PDB entry 4FTG | X-ray diffraction, 2.51 A resolution | chains A and E of the 5 polymer chains in the assembly

# Chain A
Protein: Protein S100-A10
Source organism: Homo sapiens
UniProtKB: P60903 (S10AA_HUMAN); residues 1-96 here correspond to UniProt positions 2-97 (UniProt number = residue number + 1)
Sequence (96 residues; numbered 1 to 96; the number before each row is that of its first residue):
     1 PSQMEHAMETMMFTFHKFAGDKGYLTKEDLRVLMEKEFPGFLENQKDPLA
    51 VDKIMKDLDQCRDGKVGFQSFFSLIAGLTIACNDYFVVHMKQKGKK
Disordered / not traced: 92-96
Cystine bridges: Cys61 forms a disulfide with the same residue of a neighbouring copy of this chain
Swiss-Prot annotation at these positions:
  - region: Asp59 to Ser70 (Ancestral calcium site)
  - modified residue (N6-acetyllysine): Lys22, Lys27, Lys36, Lys53, Lys56
  - cross-link: Lys36 (Glycyl lysine isopeptide (Lys-Gly) (interchain with G-Cter in SUMO2))
What the authors report for this chain:
  - conformationally variable residues (helix shift): Ser73 to Thr79
  - specificity-determining residues: Ser73, Gly77, Ala81 (proposed by the authors, not directly observed)

# Chain E
Protein: Neuroblast differentiation-associated protein AHNAK
Notes: fragment: AHNAK peptide
UniProtKB: Q09666 (AHNK_HUMAN); residues 1-20 here correspond to UniProt positions 5654-5673 (UniProt number = residue number + 5653)
Sequence (22 residues; numbered 0 to 21; the number before each row is that of its first residue; numbering starts at 0):
     0 XGKVTFPKMKIPKFTFSGRELX
Disordered / not traced: 0, 17-21
Sequence notes: acetylation (0); amidation (21)
Modified residues: ACE (acetyl group) at position 0; NH2 (amino group) at position 21

# Chain A / chain E interface
Pairs across the interface (14):
  Ile54(A) with Phe5(E), hydrophobic
  Gln60(A) with Lys7(E)
  Gln69(A) with Ile10(E)
  Ser73(A) with Pro6(E), hydrogen bond (side chain-backbone); Met8(E)
  Leu74(A) with Phe5(E), hydrophobic
  Ala76(A) with Pro6(E), hydrophobic
  Gly77(A) with Val3(E); Thr4(E); Phe5(E); Pro6(E)
  Leu78(A) with Val3(E), hydrophobic
  Ala81(A) with Lys2(E); Val3(E), hydrophobic
Other interface residues (no listed pair), chain A (13 interface residues in all): Phe41, Asp57, Phe72, Ile80
The authors on this interface:
  - pairs named by the authors: Ile54(A)-Phe5(E) (hydrophobic contact), Phe72(A)-Met8(E) (hydrophobic contact), Ser73(A)-Pro6(E) (hydrogen bond), Leu74(A)-Phe5(E) (hydrophobic contact), Ala76(A)-Pro6(E), Ala76(A)-Met8(E) (hydrophobic contact), Leu78(A)-Val3(E), Leu78(A)-Phe5(E) (hydrophobic contact), Ala81(A)-Val3(E), Lys7(E)-Gln60(A)
  - interface residues, chain A: Phe72(A)

# Overview
Chain A and chain E form an interface of 13 and 8 residues respectively, with 1 hydrogen bond. The
hydrogen-bonded pair is Ser73(A)-Pro6(E). The paper describes hydrophobic contacts between Ile54(A) and
Phe5(E), Phe72(A) and Met8(E) and Leu74(A) and Phe5(E) among others; a hydrogen bond between Ser73(A) and
Pro6(E); contacts between Ala76(A) and Pro6(E), Leu78(A) and Val3(E) and Ala81(A) and Val3(E) among others.
The paper reports the interface residue Phe72(A); specificity determinants Ser73(A), Gly77(A) and Ala81(A).
Chain A is Protein S100-A10 (Homo sapiens) and chain E is Neuroblast differentiation-associated protein AHNAK;
the structure, The crystal structure of an AHNAK peptide in complex with the S100A10/AnxA2 heterotetramer, was
determined by X-ray diffraction.
